Entry 4ITV (X-ray diffraction, 3.60 A resolution); this record covers chains F and H of the 12 polymer chains in the assembly.

# Chain F (and H)
Protein: Non-haem bromoperoxidase BPO-A2, Matrix protein 1
From: Streptomyces aureofaciens
Notes: EC 1.11.1.-; chain H of this document is another copy of the same molecule, construct and numbering; everything in this record applies to it too
UniProtKB: chimeric construct of P29715, P03485: residues 0-277 from P29715 (BPOA2_STRAU) positions 1-278 (UniProt number = residue number + 1); residues 286-447 from P03485 positions 3-164 (UniProt number = residue number - 283)
Amino-acid sequence (456 residues; numbered 0 to 455; the number before each row is that of its first residue; numbering starts at 0):
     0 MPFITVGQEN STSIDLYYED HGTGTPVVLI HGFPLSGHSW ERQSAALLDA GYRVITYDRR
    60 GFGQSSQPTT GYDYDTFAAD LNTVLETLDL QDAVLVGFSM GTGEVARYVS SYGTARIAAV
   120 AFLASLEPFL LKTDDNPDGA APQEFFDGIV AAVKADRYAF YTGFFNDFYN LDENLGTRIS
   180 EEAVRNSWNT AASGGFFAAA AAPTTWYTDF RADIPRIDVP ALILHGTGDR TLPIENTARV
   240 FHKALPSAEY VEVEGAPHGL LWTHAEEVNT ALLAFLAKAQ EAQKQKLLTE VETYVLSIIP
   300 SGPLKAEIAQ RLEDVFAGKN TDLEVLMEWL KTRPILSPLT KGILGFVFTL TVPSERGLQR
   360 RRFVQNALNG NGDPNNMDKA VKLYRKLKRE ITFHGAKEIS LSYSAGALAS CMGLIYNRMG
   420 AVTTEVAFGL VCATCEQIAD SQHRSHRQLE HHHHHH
Not modelled in the structure: 0, 441-455
Differences from the reference sequence: engineered mutation Thr24 (Gln25 in P29715), Ala118 (Lys119 in P29715); linker (278-285); expression tag (448-455)
Curated features (UniProtKB/Swiss-Prot):
  - active site: Ser98, Asp228, His257

# How chain F and chain H interact
Contacting residue pairs (12; chain F residue first):
  Asp74(F) - Arg361(H)  salt bridge
  Glu85(F) - Asn370(H)
  Glu85(F) - Gly371(H)
  Glu85(F) - Pro373(H)
  Arg106(F) - Arg361(H)
  Ser109(F) - Arg361(H)
  Ser110(F) - Arg361(H)  hydrogen bond
  Ser110(F) - Asn365(H)  hydrogen bond
  Tyr111(F) - Asn368(H)
  Ala114(F) - Asn370(H)
  Asp212(F) - Arg361(H)  salt bridge
  Arg215(F) - Lys340(H)
Also at the interface, not in a pair above, chain F (10 interface residues in all): Ala211
Also at the interface, not in a pair above, chain H (10 interface residues in all): Lys330, Pro337, Asp372

# Overview
Chain F and chain H each contribute 10 residues to their interface, with 2 hydrogen bonds and 2 salt bridges.
Polar pairs include Asp74(F)-Arg361(H), Asp212(F)-Arg361(H) and Ser110(F)-Arg361(H). UniProt lists 3
active-site residues on chain F.
Chain F and chain H are both Non-haem bromoperoxidase BPO-A2, Matrix protein 1 (Streptomyces aureofaciens);
the structure, Structure of a 16 nm protein cage designed by fusing symmetric oligomeric domains, triple
mutant, P212121 ..., was determined by X-ray diffraction together with 4IQ4 and 4IVJ from the same study.
